PDB entry 9CTV | electron microscopy, 3.36 A resolution | chains B and C of the 7 polymer chains in the assembly

# Chain B
Molecule: Gamma-aminobutyric acid receptor subunit alpha-1
Organism: Homo sapiens
UniProt: P14867 (GBRA1_HUMAN); residues 1-429 here correspond to UniProt positions 28-456 (UniProt number = residue number + 27)
Chain sequence (429 residues; each row starts with the number of its first residue):
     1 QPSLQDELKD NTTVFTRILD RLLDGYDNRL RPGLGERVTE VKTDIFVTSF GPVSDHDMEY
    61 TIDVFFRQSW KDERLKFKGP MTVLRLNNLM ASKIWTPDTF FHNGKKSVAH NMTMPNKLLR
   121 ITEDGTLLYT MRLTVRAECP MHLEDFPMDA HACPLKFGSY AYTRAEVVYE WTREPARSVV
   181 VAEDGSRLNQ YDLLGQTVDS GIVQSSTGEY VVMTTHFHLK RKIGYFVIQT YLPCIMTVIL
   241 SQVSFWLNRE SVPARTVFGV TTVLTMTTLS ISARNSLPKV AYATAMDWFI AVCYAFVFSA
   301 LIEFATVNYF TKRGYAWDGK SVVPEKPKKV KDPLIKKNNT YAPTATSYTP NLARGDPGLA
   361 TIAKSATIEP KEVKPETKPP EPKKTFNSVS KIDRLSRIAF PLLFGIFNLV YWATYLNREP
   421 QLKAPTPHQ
Unresolved in the structure: 1-9, 311-385, 418-429
Cystine bridges: Cys139-Cys153
Covalent attachments: glycan linked to Asn111
Small-molecule neighbours: PIO ([(2R)-2-octanoyloxy-3-[oxidanyl-[(1R,2R,3S,4R,5R,6S)-2,3,6-tris(oxidanyl)-4,5-diphosphonooxy-cyclohexyl]oxy-phosphoryl]oxy-propyl] octanoate): Arg249, Glu303, Thr306, Val307, Phe310, Phe386, Asn387, Ser388, Ser390, Lys391, Ile392, Leu395, Ser396, Phe400
Curated features (UniProtKB/Swiss-Prot):
  - binding site (4-aminobutanoate): Arg67, Thr130
  - binding site (3alpha-hydroxy-5alpha-pregnan-11,20-dione): Trp246
  - glycosylation (N-linked (GlcNAc...) asparagine): Asn11, Asn111

# Chain C
Molecule: Gamma-aminobutyric acid receptor subunit gamma-2
Organism: Homo sapiens
UniProt: P18507 (GBRG2_HUMAN); residues 1-436 here correspond to UniProt positions 40-475 (UniProt number = residue number + 39)
Chain sequence (436 residues; each row starts with the number of its first residue):
     1 QKSDDDYEDY ASNKTWVLTP KVPEGDVTVI LNNLLEGYDN KLRPDIGVKP TLIHTDMYVN
    61 SIGPVNAINM EYTIDIFFAQ TWYDRRLKFN STIKVLRLNS NMVGKIWIPD TFFRNSKKAD
   121 AHWITTPNRM LRIWNDGRVL YTLRLTIDAE CQLQLHNFPM DEHSCPLEFS SYGYPREEIV
   181 YQWKRSSVEV GDTRSWRLYQ FSFVGLRNTT EVVKTTSGDY VVMSVYFDLS RRMGYFTIQT
   241 YIPCTLIVVL SWVSFWINKD AVPARTSLGI TTVLTMTTLS TIARKSLPKV SYVTAMDLFV
   301 SVCFIFVFSA LVEYGTLHYF VSNRKPSKDK DKKKKNPLLR MFSFKAPTID IRPRSATIQM
   361 NNATHLQERD EEYGYECLDG KDCASFFCCF EDCRTGAWRH GRIHIRIAKM DSYARIFFPT
   421 AFCLFNLVYW VSYLYL
Unresolved in the structure: 1-24, 232-436
Cystine bridges: Cys151-Cys165
Covalent attachments: N-acetylglucosamine (NAG) linked to Asn208
Curated features (UniProtKB/Swiss-Prot):
  - region: Arg394 to Asp411 (Interaction with GABARAP)
  - glycosylation (N-linked (GlcNAc...) asparagine): Asn13, Asn90, Asn208

# How chain B and chain C interact
Contacting residue pairs - 56 pairs, chain B then chain C:
  Asp27(B) - Thr28(C)  hydrogen bond
  Asn28(B) - Asn99(C)  hydrogen bond (backbone-side chain)
  Asn28(B) - Asn101(C)
  Arg29(B) - Leu31(C)
  Arg29(B) - Asn32(C)
  Arg29(B) - Asn99(C)
  Arg29(B) - Met102(C)
  Leu30(B) - Val27(C)  hydrophobic
  Leu30(B) - Thr28(C)
  Leu30(B) - Leu31(C)  hydrophobic
  Leu34(B) - Val27(C)  hydrophobic
  His56(B) - Arg197(C)  hydrogen bond (backbone-side chain)
  His56(B) - Tyr199(C)
  Asp57(B) - Arg197(C)  hydrogen bond (backbone-side chain)
  Met58(B) - Tyr199(C)  hydrophobic
  Pro97(B) - Thr126(C)  hydrogen bond (backbone-side chain)
  Asp98(B) - Thr126(C)
  Thr99(B) - Ile124(C)
  Thr99(B) - Thr125(C)  hydrogen bond (backbone-backbone)
  Phe100(B) - Ile124(C)
  Phe100(B) - Asn128(C)
  Phe100(B) - Arg144(C)
  Phe101(B) - Ile124(C)  hydrophobic
  Phe101(B) - Arg144(C)  hydrogen bond (backbone-side chain)
  His102(B) - Arg144(C)
  Gly104(B) - Arg144(C)  hydrogen bond (backbone-side chain)
  Lys105(B) - His122(C)
  Lys105(B) - Arg197(C)
  Lys106(B) - Asp120(C)
  Ser107(B) - Ile124(C)
  Ala109(B) - Ile124(C)
  Met131(B) - Thr125(C)
  Leu133(B) - Ile124(C)  hydrophobic
  Leu133(B) - Thr125(C)
  Glu138(B) - Ser195(C)
  Tyr160(B) - Phe77(C)  hydrophobic
  Tyr160(B) - Asn128(C)
  Tyr160(B) - Arg129(C)
  Tyr160(B) - Met130(C)
  Tyr160(B) - Thr142(C)  hydrogen bond (side chain-backbone)
  Tyr160(B) - Leu143(C)
  Tyr160(B) - Arg144(C)
  Ala161(B) - Leu98(C)
  Ala161(B) - Met130(C)  hydrophobic
  Ala161(B) - Arg132(C)
  Tyr162(B) - Arg97(C)
  Tyr162(B) - Asn99(C)
  Thr163(B) - Arg132(C)
  Glu166(B) - Arg97(C)
  Ser206(B) - Glu189(C)
  Thr207(B) - Met130(C)
  Thr207(B) - Arg132(C)  hydrogen bond (backbone-side chain)
  Tyr210(B) - Met130(C)
  Tyr210(B) - Arg132(C)  hydrogen bond
  Lys279(B) - Tyr199(C)
  Lys279(B) - Gln200(C)
Interface residues without a listed pair, chain B (38 interface residues in all): Phe66, Trp95, Thr96, Val108, Pro278, Val280, Ala281
Interface residues without a listed pair, chain C (29 interface residues in all): Asn60, Asp75

# In short
38 residues of chain B and 29 residues of chain C are in contact, with 11 hydrogen bonds. Polar pairs include
Asp27(B)-Thr28(C), Asn28(B)-Asn99(C) and His56(B)-Arg197(C). Bound to chain B: compound PIO. Covalently linked
N-acetylglucosamine: at Asn208(C).
Chain B is Gamma-aminobutyric acid receptor subunit alpha-1 and chain C is Gamma-aminobutyric acid receptor
subunit gamma-2, both from Homo sapiens; the structure, Native human GABAA receptor of
beta2-alpha1-gamma2-beta1-alpha2 assembly, was determined by electron microscopy (same publication as 9CRS,
9CRV, 9CSB, 9CT0, 9CTJ, 9CTP and 6 further entries).
